PDB entry 3GDX | X-ray diffraction, 2.20 A resolution | chains A and T of the 4 polymer chains in the assembly

== Chain A ==
Molecule: DNA polymerase beta
From: Homo sapiens
Notes: EC 2.7.7.7, 4.2.99.-
UniProt: P06746 (DPOLB_HUMAN); residue numbers follow UniProt; this construct covers 10-335
Chain sequence (326 residues; each row starts with the number of its first residue):
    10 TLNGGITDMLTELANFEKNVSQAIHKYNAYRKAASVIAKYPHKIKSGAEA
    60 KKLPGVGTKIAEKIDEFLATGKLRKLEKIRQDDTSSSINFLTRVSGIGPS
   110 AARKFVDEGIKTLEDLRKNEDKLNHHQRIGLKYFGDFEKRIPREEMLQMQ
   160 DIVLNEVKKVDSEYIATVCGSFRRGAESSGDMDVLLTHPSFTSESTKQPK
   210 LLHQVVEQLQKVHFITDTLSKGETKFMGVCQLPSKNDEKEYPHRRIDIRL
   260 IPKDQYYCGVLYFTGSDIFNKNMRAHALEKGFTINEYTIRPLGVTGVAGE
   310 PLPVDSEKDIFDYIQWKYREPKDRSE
Metal / ion sites: Na+ site 1: Lys-60, Leu-62, Val-65 (shared with 1 residue of chain D); Na+ site 2: Thr-101, Val-103, Ile-106 (shared with 1 residue of chain P); Mg2+ site 1: Asp-190, Asp-192 (together with 4BD); Mg2+ site 2: Asp-190, Asp-192, Asp-256 (together with 4BD) (shared with 1 residue of chain P)
Small-molecule neighbours: 4BD (5'-O-[(S)-{difluoro[(S)-hydroxy(phosphonooxy)phosphoryl]methyl}(hydroxy)phosphoryl]thymidine): Arg-149, Gly-179, Ser-180, Arg-183, Ser-188, Gly-189, Asp-190, Asp-192, Asp-256, Tyr-271, Phe-272, Thr-273, Gly-274, Ser-275, Asp-276, Asn-279
UniProt features mapped onto this chain:
  - region: Arg-183 to Asp-192 (DNA-binding)
  - active site: Lys-72 (Nucleophile)
  - binding site (K(+)): Lys-60, Leu-62, Val-65, Thr-101, Val-103, Ile-106
  - binding site (Na(+)): Lys-60, Leu-62, Val-65, Thr-101, Val-103, Ile-106
  - binding site (dATP): Arg-149, Ser-180, Arg-183, Gly-189, Asp-190
  - binding site (dCTP): Arg-149, Ser-180, Arg-183, Gly-189, Asp-190
  - binding site (dGTP): Arg-149, Ser-180, Arg-183, Gly-189, Asp-190, Asp-192
  - binding site (dTTP): Arg-149, Ser-180, Arg-183, Gly-189, Asp-190
  - binding site (Mg(2+)): Asp-190, Asp-192, Asp-256
  - modified residue: Lys-72 (N6-acetyllysine), Arg-83 (Omega-N-methylarginine), Arg-152 (Omega-N-methylarginine)
  - cross-link (Glycyl lysine isopeptide (Lys-Gly)): Lys-41 (interchain with G-Cter in ubiquitin), Lys-61 (interchain with G-Cter in ubiquitin), Lys-81 (interchain with G-Cter in ubiquitin)
  - natural variant: Leu-22 (L22P: Found in a gastric cancer sample; uncertain significance), Tyr-39 (Y39C: Found in a gastric cancer sample; uncertain significance), Gly-118 (G118V: Decreased DNA-directed DNA polymerase activity), Arg-137 (R137Q: Decreased function in base-excision repair), Arg-149 (R149I: Decreased DNA-directed DNA polymerase activity), Asp-160 (D160N: Found in a gastric cancer sample; uncertain significance), Cys-239 (C239R: Found in a gastric cancer sample; uncertain significance), Lys-289 (K289M: Found in a colon cancer sample; uncertain significance), Asn-294 (N294D: Found in a gastric cancer sample; uncertain significance), Glu-295 (E295K: Found in a gastric cancer sample; uncertain significance)
  - mutagenesis: Phe-25 (F25W: No effect on 5'-dRP lyase activity. Decreased ssDNA binding), His-34 (H34G: Decreased 5'-dRP lyase activity. Decreased ssDNA binding), Lys-35 (K35A: Decreased 5'-dRP lyase activity. Decreased ssDNA binding. Loss of 5'-dRP lyase activity; when associated with A-68 and A-72. Decreased ssDNA binding; when associated with A-68 and A-72 ...), Tyr-39 (Y39F: No effect on 5'-dRP lyase activity; Y39Q: Abolishes DNA polymerase and 5'-dRP lyase activity), Lys-41 (K41R: Abolishes ubiquitination; when associated with R-61 and R-81), Lys-60 (K60A: Decreased 5'-dRP lyase activity. Decreased ssDNA binding), Lys-61 (K61R: Abolishes ubiquitination; when associated with R-41 and R-81), Lys-68 (K68A: No effect on 5'-dRP lyase activity. Decreased ssDNA binding. Loss of 5'-dRP lyase activity; when associated with A-35 and A-72. Decreased ssDNA binding; when associated with A-35 and A-72 ...), Glu-71 (E71Q: No effect on 5'-dRP lyase activity. No effect on structure shown by circular dichroism. No effect on ssDNA binding), Lys-72 (K72A: Severely reduced 5'-dRP lyase activity. Does not affect ssDNA binding. Loss of 5'-dRP lyase activity; when associated with A-35 and A-68. Decreased ssDNA binding ...), Glu-75 (E75A: Slightly decreased 5'-dRP lyase activity. Decreased ssDNA binding. No effect on structure shown by circular dichroism), Lys-81 (K81R: Abolishes ubiquitination; when associated with R-41 and R-61), 5 further mutagenesis entries in UniProt

== Chain T ==
Molecule: 16-nt DNA strand
Sequence (16 nucleotides; each row starts with the number of its first residue):
     1 CCGACAGCGCATCAGC

== Interface between chain A and chain T ==
Residue-residue contacts (28):
  His-34(A) / DC5(T)  stacking on the base
  Asn-133(A) / DT12(T)  phosphate contact
  Ser-229(A) / DC10(T)  phosphate contact
  Ser-229(A) / DA11(T)  phosphate contact
  Lys-230(A) / DC10(T)  hydrogen bond to the phosphate
  Lys-230(A) / DA11(T)  hydrogen bond to the phosphate
  Gly-231(A) / DC10(T)  hydrogen bond to the phosphate
  Glu-232(A) / DC10(T)  hydrogen bond to the phosphate
  Thr-233(A) / DG9(T)  hydrogen bond to the phosphate
  Thr-233(A) / DC10(T)  hydrogen bond to the phosphate
  Lys-234(A) / DG9(T)  hydrogen bond to the base
  Lys-234(A) / DC10(T)  hydrogen bond to the phosphate
  Arg-258(A) / DG9(T)  sugar contact
  Tyr-271(A) / DG7(T)  base contact
  Lys-280(A) / DA6(T)  salt bridge to the phosphate
  Arg-283(A) / DA6(T)  hydrogen bond to the base
  Arg-283(A) / DG7(T)  hydrogen bond to the sugar
  Ala-284(A) / DA6(T)  sugar contact
  Leu-287(A) / DC5(T)  phosphate contact
  Leu-287(A) / DA6(T)  phosphate contact
  Leu-287(A) / DG7(T)  phosphate contact
  Thr-292(A) / DG7(T)  hydrogen bond to the phosphate
  Ile-293(A) / DG7(T)  sugar contact
  Asn-294(A) / DG7(T)  phosphate contact
  Asn-294(A) / DC8(T)  hydrogen bond to the phosphate
  Glu-295(A) / DC8(T)  sugar contact
  Tyr-296(A) / DG9(T)  hydrogen bond to the phosphate
  Arg-299(A) / DC8(T)  salt bridge to the phosphate
Also at the interface, not in a pair above, chain A (22 interface residues in all): His-134, Leu-228

== In short ==
The interface between chain A and chain T involves 22 residues on one side and 8 on the other; the contacts
include 13 hydrogen bonds, 2 salt bridges and 1 aromatic stacking contact. Among the polar pairs are
Lys-234(A)/DG9(T), Arg-283(A)/DA6(T) and Arg-283(A)/DG7(T).
Chain A is DNA polymerase beta (Homo sapiens) and chain T is a 16-nt DNA strand; the structure, Dna polymerase
beta with a gapped DND substrate and dTMP(CF2)PP, was determined by X-ray diffraction.
